6HEA - chains 1 and n of the 34 polymer chains in the assembly; structure by electron microscopy, 7.04 A resolution (low resolution: residue-level contacts below are approximate; hydrogen-bond / salt-bridge calls are withheld).

== Chain 1 (and n) ==
Name: Proteasome subunit beta
From: Archaeoglobus fulgidus DSM 4304
Notes: EC 3.4.25.1; chain n of this document is another copy of the same molecule, construct and numbering; everything in this record applies to it too
UniProt: Q9P996 (PSB_ARCFU); residues 12-213 here = UniProt positions 12-213
Amino-acid sequence (202 residues; row label = number of the first residue in the row):
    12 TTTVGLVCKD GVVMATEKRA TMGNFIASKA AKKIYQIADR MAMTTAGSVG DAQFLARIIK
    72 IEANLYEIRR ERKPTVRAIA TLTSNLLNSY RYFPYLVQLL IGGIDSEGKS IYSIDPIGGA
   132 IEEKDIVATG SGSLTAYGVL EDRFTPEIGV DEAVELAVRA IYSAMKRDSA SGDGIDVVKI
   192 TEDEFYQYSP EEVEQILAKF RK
Swiss-Prot annotation at these positions:
  - active site: Thr-12 (Nucleophile)

== How chain 1 and chain n interact ==
Residue-residue contacts - 19 pairs, chain 1 then chain n:
  Asn-35(1) / Arg-178(n)
  Asn-35(1) / Asp-179(n)
  Lys-177(1) / Ser-180(n)
  Arg-178(1) / Gly-34(n)
  Arg-178(1) / Asn-35(n)
  Asp-179(1) / Gly-34(n)
  Asp-179(1) / Asn-35(n)
  Asp-179(1) / Ser-180(n)
  Ser-180(1) / Ser-180(n)
  Asp-184(1) / Lys-177(n)
  Ala-209(1) / Arg-212(n)
  Ala-209(1) / Lys-213(n)
  Arg-212(1) / Gln-206(n)
  Arg-212(1) / Ala-209(n)
  Arg-212(1) / Lys-210(n)
  Arg-212(1) / Arg-212(n)
  Lys-213(1) / Arg-30(n)
  Lys-213(1) / Asp-184(n)
  Lys-213(1) / Arg-212(n)
Interface residues without a listed pair, chain 1 (13 interface residues in all): Ser-142, Met-176, Glu-205, Lys-210
Interface residues without a listed pair, chain n (15 interface residues in all): Thr-32, Phe-36

== In short ==
The interface between chain 1 and chain n involves 13 residues on one side and 15 on the other. From UniProt:
active-site residue Thr-12(1) on chain 1.
Chain 1 and chain n are both Proteasome subunit beta (Archaeoglobus fulgidus DSM 4304); the structure,
PAN-proteasome in state 3, was determined by electron microscopy together with 6HE5, 6HE7, 6HE8, 6HE9, 6HEC
and 6HED from the same study.
